PDB entry 9B5Z | electron microscopy, 2.71 A resolution | chains C and G of the 8 polymer chains in the assembly

# Chain C
Protein: Isoform Flip of Glutamate receptor 2
Source organism: Rattus norvegicus
UniProtKB: P19491 (GRIA2_RAT), isoform P19491-2; the construct has insertions or renumbered stretches relative to UniProt, so the offset changes along the chain: -20 to 847 = UniProt 1-868; 855-868 = UniProt 870-883
Sequence (889 residues; numbered -20 to 868; the number before each row is that of its first residue; numbers below 1 keep their minus sign (Met-20 is residue -20)):
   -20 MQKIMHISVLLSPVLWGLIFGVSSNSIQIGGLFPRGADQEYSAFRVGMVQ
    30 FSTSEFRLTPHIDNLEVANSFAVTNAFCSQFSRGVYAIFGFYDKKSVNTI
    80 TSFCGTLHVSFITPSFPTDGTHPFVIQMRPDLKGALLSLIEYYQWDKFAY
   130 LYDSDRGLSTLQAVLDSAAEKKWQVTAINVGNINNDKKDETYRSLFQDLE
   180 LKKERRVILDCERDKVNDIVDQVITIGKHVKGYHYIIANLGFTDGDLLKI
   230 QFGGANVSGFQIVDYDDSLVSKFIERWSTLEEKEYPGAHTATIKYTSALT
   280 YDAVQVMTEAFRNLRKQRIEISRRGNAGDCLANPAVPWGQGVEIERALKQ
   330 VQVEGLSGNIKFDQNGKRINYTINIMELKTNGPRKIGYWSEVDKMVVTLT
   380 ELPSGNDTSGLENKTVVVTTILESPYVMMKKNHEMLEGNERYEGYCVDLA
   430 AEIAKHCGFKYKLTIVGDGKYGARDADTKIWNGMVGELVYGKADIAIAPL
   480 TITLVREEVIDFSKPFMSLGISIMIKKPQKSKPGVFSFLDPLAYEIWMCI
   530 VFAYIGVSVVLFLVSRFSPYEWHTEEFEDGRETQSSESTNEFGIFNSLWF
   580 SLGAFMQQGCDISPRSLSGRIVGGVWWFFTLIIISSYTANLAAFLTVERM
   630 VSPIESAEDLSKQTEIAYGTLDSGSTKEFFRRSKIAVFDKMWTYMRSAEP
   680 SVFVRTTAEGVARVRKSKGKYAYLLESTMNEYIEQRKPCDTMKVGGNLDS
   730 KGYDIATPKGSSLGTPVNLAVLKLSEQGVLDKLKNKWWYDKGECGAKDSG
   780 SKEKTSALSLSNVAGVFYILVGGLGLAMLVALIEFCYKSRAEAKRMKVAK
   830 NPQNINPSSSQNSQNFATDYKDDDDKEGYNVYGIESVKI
Not modelled in the structure: -20 to 392, 552-566, 774-783, 826-868
Construct notes: conflict Asp733 (Gly754 in P19491); insertion (848, 850-854)
Disulfide bonds: Cys718-Cys773
Curated features (UniProtKB/Swiss-Prot):
  - region: Ala846, Thr847, Tyr849, Lys855 to Gly862 (Required for interaction with IQSEC1)
  - binding site (L-glutamate): Pro478, Thr480, Arg485, Ser654, Thr655, Glu705
  - site: Arg453 (Interaction with the cone snail toxin Con-ikot-ikot), Ile633 (Crucial to convey clamshell closure to channel opening), Arg660 (Interaction with the cone snail toxin Con-ikot-ikot), Lys752 (Interaction with the cone snail toxin Con-ikot-ikot)
  - modified residue: Ser662 (Phosphoserine), Ser696 (Phosphoserine), Ser839 (Phosphoserine), Ser842 (Phosphoserine), Tyr861 (Phosphotyrosine), Ser865 (Phosphoserine)
  - lipidation (S-palmitoyl cysteine): Cys589, Cys815
  - glycosylation (N-linked (GlcNAc...) asparagine): Asn235, Asn349, Asn385, Asn392

# Chain G
Protein: Voltage-dependent calcium channel gamma-2 subunit
Source organism: Mus musculus
UniProtKB: O88602 (CCG2_MOUSE); residues 1-323 here = UniProt positions 1-323
Sequence (323 residues; row label = number of the first residue in the row):
     1 MGLFDRGVQMLLTTVGAFAAFSLMTIAVGTDYWLYSRGVCKTKSVSENET
    51 SKKNEEVMTHSGLWRTCCLEGNFKGLCKQIDHFPEDADYEADTAEYFLRA
   101 VRASSIFPILSVILLFMGGLCIAASEFYKTRHNIILSAGIFFVSAGLSNI
   151 IGIIVYISANAGDPSKSDSKKNSYSYGWSFYFGALSFIIAEMVGVLAVHM
   201 FIDRHKQLRATARATDYLQASAITRIPSYRYRYQRRSRSSSRSTEPSHSR
   251 DASPVGVKGFNTLPSTEISMYTLSRDPLKAATTPTATYNSDRDNSFLQVH
   301 NCIQKDSKDSLHANTANRRTTPV
Not modelled in the structure: 1-2, 42-54, 163-172, 215-323
Disulfide bonds: Cys40-Cys68, Cys67-Cys77
Curated features (UniProtKB/Swiss-Prot):
  - modified residue: Ser253 (Phosphoserine), Tyr271 (Phosphotyrosine), Thr321 (Phosphothreonine)
  - glycosylation: Asn48 (N-linked (GlcNAc...) asparagine)
  - mutagenesis: Thr321 (T321A: Abolishes phosphorylation; T321D/E: No interaction with DLG1 and DLG4), Val323 (V323A: No interaction with DLG1 and DLG4)

# How chain C and chain G interact
Pairs across the interface - 30 pairs, chain C then chain G:
  Tyr523(C) with Tyr181(G), hydrogen bond
  Glu524(C) with Ile157(G); Tyr174(G), hydrogen bond; Tyr176(G), hydrogen bond
  Cys528(C) with Ile154(G), hydrophobic
  Phe531(C) with Ile150(G); Ala184(G), hydrophobic; Phe187(G)
  Gly535(C) with Glu191(G)
  Val538(C) with Val143(G), hydrophobic; Glu191(G); Val195(G), hydrophobic
  Val539(C) with Val143(G), hydrophobic
  Phe541(C) with Val195(G); Val198(G), hydrophobic; His199(G)
  Leu542(C) with Ile140(G), hydrophobic; Val143(G), hydrophobic; Val198(G), hydrophobic
  Arg545(C) with Ile202(G)
  Phe546(C) with Leu136(G), hydrophobic; Val198(G), hydrophobic; Phe201(G)
  Pro548(C) with Phe201(G); His205(G); Arg209(G)
  Trp551(C) with Ile202(G), hydrophobic; Arg209(G)
  Ile573(C) with Val195(G), hydrophobic; His199(G)
Interface residues without a listed pair, chain C (17 interface residues in all): Met527, Ala532, Ile534
Interface residues without a listed pair, chain G (24 interface residues in all): Leu147, Ile153, Phe180, Ile188, Met192

# Summary
The interface between chain C and chain G involves 17 residues on one side and 24 on the other; the contacts
include 3 hydrogen bonds. Polar contacts include Tyr523(C)-Tyr181(G), Glu524(C)-Tyr174(G) and
Glu524(C)-Tyr176(G).
Here chain C is Isoform Flip of Glutamate receptor 2 (Rattus norvegicus) and chain G is Voltage-dependent
calcium channel gamma-2 subunit (Mus musculus). Entry 9B5Z (GluA2 flip Q in complex with TARPgamma2 at pH8,
consensus structure of LBD-TMD-TARPgamma2) was determined by electron microscopy (same publication as 9B60,
9B61, 9B63, 9B64, 9B67 and 9B6A).
